PDB entry 2CJ9 | X-ray diffraction, 2.30 A resolution | chains A and B

Chain A (and B):
Name: Seryl-tRNA synthetase
Source organism: Methanosarcina barkeri
Notes: EC 6.1.1.11; chain B of this document is another copy of the same molecule, construct and numbering; everything in this record applies to it too
UniProtKB: Q46AN5 (Q46AN5_METBA); numbering as in UniProt (aligned over 1-502)
Amino-acid sequence (522 residues; numbered -20 to 502; 1 number in that range is skipped by the numbering (no residue carries it; nothing is unmodelled there); the number before each row is that of its first residue; numbers below 1 keep their minus sign (Met-20 is residue -20)):
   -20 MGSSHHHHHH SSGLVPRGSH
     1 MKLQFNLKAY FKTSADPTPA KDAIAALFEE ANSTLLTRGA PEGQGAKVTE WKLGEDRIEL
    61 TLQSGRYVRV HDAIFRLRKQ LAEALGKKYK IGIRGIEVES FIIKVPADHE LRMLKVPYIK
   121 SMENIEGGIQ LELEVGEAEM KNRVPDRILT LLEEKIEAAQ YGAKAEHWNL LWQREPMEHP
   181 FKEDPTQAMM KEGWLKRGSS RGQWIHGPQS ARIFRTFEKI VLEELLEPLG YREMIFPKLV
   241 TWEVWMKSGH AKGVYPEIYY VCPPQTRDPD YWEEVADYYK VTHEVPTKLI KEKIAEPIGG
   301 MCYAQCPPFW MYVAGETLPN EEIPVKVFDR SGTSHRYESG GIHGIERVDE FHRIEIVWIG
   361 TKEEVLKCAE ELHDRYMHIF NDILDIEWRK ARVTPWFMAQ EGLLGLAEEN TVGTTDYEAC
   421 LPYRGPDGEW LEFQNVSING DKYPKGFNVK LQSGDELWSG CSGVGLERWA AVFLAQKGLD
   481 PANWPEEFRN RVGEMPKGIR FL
Unresolved in the structure: -20 to -3, 12-19, 52-55, 84-94, 160-163 (chain B: -20 to -4, 86-94, 162-164)
Bound ions: Zn2+: Cys306, Glu355, Cys461 (together with 5'-O-(N-(L-seryl)-sulfamoyl)adenosine)
Small-molecule neighbours: 5'-O-(N-(L-seryl)-sulfamoyl)adenosine (SSA): Ala304, Cys306, Arg336, Glu338, Glu346, Arg347, Val348, Phe351, Arg353, Glu355, Trp396, Gln400, Glu432, Phe433, Gln434, Asn435, Cys461, Ser462, Gly463, Gly465, Arg468

Interface between chain A and chain B:
Pairs across the interface (239):
  Arg112(A) - Glu273(B)  salt bridge
  Leu114(A) - Glu273(B)
  Lys115(A) - Glu274(B)
  Val116(A) - Val281(B)  hydrophobic
  Pro117(A) - Tyr278(B)  hydrophobic
  Pro117(A) - Val281(B)
  Pro117(A) - Thr282(B)
  Arg147(A) - Lys280(B)
  Arg147(A) - Val281(B)  hydrogen bond (side chain-backbone)
  Arg147(A) - His283(B)
  Ile148(A) - Val281(B)  hydrophobic
  Leu151(A) - Asp277(B)
  Leu151(A) - Lys280(B)
  Leu151(A) - Val281(B)  hydrophobic
  Lys155(A) - Glu273(B)  salt bridge
  Lys155(A) - Asp277(B)  salt bridge
  Gly193(A) - Tyr312(B)  hydrogen bond (backbone-side chain)
  Trp194(A) - Tyr312(B)
  Leu195(A) - Tyr312(B)
  Lys196(A) - Tyr312(B)  hydrogen bond (side chain-backbone)
  Lys196(A) - Glu316(B)  salt bridge
  Ser199(A) - Thr241(B)  hydrogen bond
  Ser199(A) - Glu243(B)  hydrogen bond
  Ser199(A) - Val244(B)
  Ser200(A) - Leu239(B)
  Ser200(A) - Thr241(B)
  Ser200(A) - Ile298(B)
  Gln203(A) - Pro237(B)
  Gln203(A) - Leu239(B)  hydrogen bond (side chain-backbone)
  Trp204(A) - Pro237(B)
  Ile205(A) - Met234(B)  hydrophobic
  Ile205(A) - Ile235(B)
  Ile205(A) - Pro237(B)  hydrophobic
  Ile205(A) - Pro308(B)
  Ile205(A) - Met311(B)  hydrophobic
  Ile205(A) - Tyr312(B)  hydrophobic
  His206(A) - Met234(B)
  His206(A) - Ile235(B)  hydrogen bond (backbone-backbone)
  Gly207(A) - Met234(B)
  Gly207(A) - Tyr312(B)
  Pro208(A) - Arg232(B)
  Pro208(A) - Glu233(B)
  Pro208(A) - Met234(B)
  Ala211(A) - Glu233(B)
  Ala211(A) - Met234(B)  hydrophobic
  Phe214(A) - Ile235(B)  hydrophobic
  Arg215(A) - Glu233(B)  salt bridge
  Arg215(A) - Arg330(B)
  Arg232(A) - Pro208(B)
  Arg232(A) - Lys497(B)  hydrogen bond (side chain-backbone)
  Arg232(A) - Gly498(B)  hydrogen bond (side chain-backbone)
  Arg232(A) - Ile499(B)
  Glu233(A) - Pro208(B)
  Glu233(A) - Ala211(B)
  Glu233(A) - Arg215(B)  salt bridge
  Met234(A) - Ile205(B)  hydrophobic
  Met234(A) - His206(B)
  Met234(A) - Gly207(B)
  Met234(A) - Pro208(B)
  Met234(A) - Ala211(B)  hydrophobic
  Met234(A) - Ile499(B)  hydrophobic
  Ile235(A) - Ile205(B)
  Ile235(A) - His206(B)  hydrogen bond (backbone-backbone)
  Ile235(A) - Phe214(B)  hydrophobic
  Ile235(A) - His352(B)
  Pro237(A) - Gln203(B)
  Pro237(A) - Trp204(B)
  Pro237(A) - Ile205(B)  hydrophobic
  Pro237(A) - Glu350(B)
  Lys238(A) - Thr333(B)
  Lys238(A) - Glu350(B)  hydrogen bond (backbone-side chain)
  Leu239(A) - Ser200(B)
  Leu239(A) - Gln203(B)  hydrogen bond (backbone-side chain)
  Leu239(A) - Tyr259(B)  hydrophobic
  Leu239(A) - Met301(B)  hydrophobic
  Leu239(A) - Glu350(B)  hydrogen bond (backbone-side chain)
  Thr241(A) - Ser199(B)  hydrogen bond
  Thr241(A) - Ser200(B)
  Trp242(A) - Val285(B)  hydrophobic
  Trp242(A) - Thr287(B)
  Trp242(A) - Ile290(B)  hydrophobic
  Glu243(A) - Ser199(B)  hydrogen bond
  Val244(A) - Ser199(B)
  Met246(A) - Tyr279(B)
  Met246(A) - Val285(B)  hydrophobic
  Ala251(A) - Tyr279(B)
  Lys252(A) - Ala276(B)
  Lys252(A) - Tyr279(B)
  Lys252(A) - Lys280(B)
  Tyr255(A) - Trp272(B)  hydrophobic
  Tyr255(A) - Val275(B)
  Tyr255(A) - Ile290(B)  hydrophobic
  Pro256(A) - Pro264(B)
  Pro256(A) - Arg267(B)
  Pro256(A) - Trp272(B)
  Glu257(A) - Arg267(B)  salt bridge
  Ile258(A) - Pro264(B)
  Tyr259(A) - Leu239(B)  hydrophobic
  Tyr259(A) - Val261(B)  hydrophobic
  Tyr259(A) - Cys262(B)
  Tyr259(A) - Pro263(B)  hydrophobic
  Tyr259(A) - Ile298(B)  hydrophobic
  Tyr260(A) - Tyr260(B)
  Tyr260(A) - Val261(B)
  Tyr260(A) - Cys262(B)  hydrogen bond (backbone-backbone)
  Tyr260(A) - Trp272(B)
  Tyr260(A) - Ile290(B)  hydrophobic
  Tyr260(A) - Ile294(B)  hydrophobic
  Val261(A) - Tyr259(B)  hydrophobic
  Val261(A) - Tyr260(B)
  Val261(A) - Met301(B)  hydrophobic
  Cys262(A) - Tyr259(B)
  Cys262(A) - Tyr260(B)  hydrogen bond (backbone-backbone)
  Cys262(A) - Ile294(B)  hydrophobic
  Pro263(A) - Tyr337(B)  hydrophobic
  Pro264(A) - Pro256(B)
  Pro264(A) - Ile258(B)
  Pro264(A) - Tyr337(B)  hydrophobic
  Arg267(A) - Pro256(B)
  Arg267(A) - Glu257(B)  salt bridge
  Arg267(A) - Tyr337(B)  hydrogen bond (side chain-backbone)
  Arg267(A) - Glu338(B)  hydrogen bond (side chain-backbone)
  Arg267(A) - Ser339(B)
  Asp270(A) - Arg112(B)  salt bridge
  Trp272(A) - Tyr255(B)  hydrophobic
  Trp272(A) - Pro256(B)
  Trp272(A) - Tyr260(B)
  Glu273(A) - Arg112(B)  salt bridge
  Glu273(A) - Leu114(B)
  Glu273(A) - Lys155(B)  salt bridge
  Glu274(A) - Lys115(B)  salt bridge
  Val275(A) - Tyr255(B)
  Ala276(A) - Lys252(B)
  Asp277(A) - Leu151(B)
  Asp277(A) - Lys155(B)  salt bridge
  Tyr279(A) - Met246(B)  hydrogen bond (side chain-backbone)
  Tyr279(A) - Ala251(B)
  Tyr279(A) - Lys252(B)
  Lys280(A) - Arg147(B)
  Lys280(A) - Leu151(B)
  Lys280(A) - Glu154(B)  salt bridge
  Lys280(A) - Lys252(B)  hydrogen bond (side chain-backbone)
  Val281(A) - Val116(B)  hydrophobic
  Val281(A) - Pro117(B)
  Val281(A) - Tyr118(B)  hydrophobic
  Val281(A) - Arg147(B)  hydrogen bond (backbone-side chain)
  Val281(A) - Ile148(B)  hydrophobic
  Val281(A) - Leu151(B)  hydrophobic
  His283(A) - Arg147(B)
  His283(A) - Met246(B)
  Val285(A) - Trp242(B)  hydrophobic
  Val285(A) - Met246(B)  hydrophobic
  Thr287(A) - Trp242(B)
  Thr287(A) - Glu296(B)  hydrogen bond
  Thr287(A) - Pro297(B)
  Lys288(A) - Glu296(B)
  Ile290(A) - Trp242(B)  hydrophobic
  Ile290(A) - Tyr255(B)  hydrophobic
  Ile290(A) - Tyr260(B)  hydrophobic
  Ile290(A) - Pro297(B)  hydrophobic
  Lys291(A) - Lys291(B)  hydrogen bond (backbone-side chain)
  Lys291(A) - Ile294(B)  hydrogen bond (side chain-backbone)
  Lys291(A) - Ala295(B)
  Lys291(A) - Glu296(B)
  Lys291(A) - Pro297(B)
  Glu292(A) - Lys291(B)
  Ile294(A) - Tyr260(B)  hydrophobic
  Ile294(A) - Cys262(B)  hydrophobic
  Ile294(A) - Lys291(B)  hydrogen bond (backbone-side chain)
  Ala295(A) - Lys291(B)
  Glu296(A) - Thr287(B)  hydrogen bond
  Glu296(A) - Lys288(B)  hydrogen bond (side chain-backbone)
  Glu296(A) - Lys291(B)
  Pro297(A) - Thr287(B)
  Pro297(A) - Ile290(B)  hydrophobic
  Pro297(A) - Lys291(B)
  Ile298(A) - Tyr259(B)  hydrophobic
  Met301(A) - Leu239(B)  hydrophobic
  Met301(A) - Val261(B)  hydrophobic
  Met301(A) - Met301(B)  hydrophobic
  Met301(A) - His335(B)
  Pro308(A) - Ile205(B)
  Met311(A) - Ile205(B)  hydrophobic
  Tyr312(A) - Gly193(B)  hydrogen bond (side chain-backbone)
  Tyr312(A) - Trp194(B)
  Tyr312(A) - Lys196(B)  hydrogen bond (backbone-side chain)
  Tyr312(A) - Ile205(B)  hydrophobic
  Tyr312(A) - Gly207(B)
  Tyr312(A) - Ile499(B)  hydrophobic
  Tyr312(A) - Phe501(B)
  Val313(A) - Phe501(B)  hydrophobic
  Glu316(A) - Lys196(B)  salt bridge
  Glu316(A) - Phe501(B)
  Thr317(A) - Phe501(B)
  Thr317(A) - Leu502(B)  hydrogen bond (backbone-backbone)
  Leu318(A) - Ile499(B)  hydrophobic
  Leu318(A) - Arg500(B)
  Leu318(A) - Phe501(B)  hydrophobic
  Pro319(A) - Arg500(B)
  Glu321(A) - Arg500(B)  salt bridge
  Glu322(A) - Gly498(B)
  Glu322(A) - Ile499(B)
  Glu322(A) - Arg500(B)  salt bridge
  Val325(A) - Ile499(B)  hydrophobic
  Arg330(A) - Arg215(B)
  Ser331(A) - Gly332(B)
  Ser331(A) - Thr333(B)
  Ser331(A) - His352(B)
  Gly332(A) - Ser331(B)
  Gly332(A) - Gly332(B)
  Thr333(A) - Lys238(B)
  Tyr337(A) - Pro264(B)  hydrophobic
  Tyr337(A) - Arg267(B)  hydrogen bond (backbone-side chain)
  Glu338(A) - Arg267(B)
  Ser339(A) - Arg267(B)
  Glu350(A) - Pro237(B)
  Glu350(A) - Lys238(B)  hydrogen bond (side chain-backbone)
  Glu350(A) - Leu239(B)  hydrogen bond (side chain-backbone)
  His352(A) - Ile235(B)
  Gln452(A) - Leu502(B)
  Lys497(A) - Arg232(B)  hydrogen bond (backbone-side chain)
  Gly498(A) - Arg232(B)  hydrogen bond (backbone-side chain)
  Gly498(A) - Glu322(B)
  Ile499(A) - Arg232(B)
  Ile499(A) - Met234(B)  hydrophobic
  Ile499(A) - Leu318(B)  hydrophobic
  Ile499(A) - Glu322(B)
  Ile499(A) - Val325(B)  hydrophobic
  Arg500(A) - Leu318(B)
  Arg500(A) - Pro319(B)
  Arg500(A) - Glu322(B)  hydrogen bond (backbone-side chain)
  Phe501(A) - Tyr312(B)
  Phe501(A) - Val313(B)  hydrophobic
  Phe501(A) - Glu316(B)
  Phe501(A) - Thr317(B)
  Phe501(A) - Leu318(B)  hydrophobic
  Phe501(A) - Pro319(B)
  Leu502(A) - Thr317(B)  hydrogen bond (backbone-backbone)
  Leu502(A) - Gln452(B)
Interface residues without a listed pair, chain A (110 interface residues in all): Tyr118, Phe236, Gln265, Thr266, Pro269, Tyr278, Thr282, Phe309, Val327, His335, Arg347
Interface residues without a listed pair, chain B (112 interface residues in all): Val144, Leu195, Gly198, Phe236, Gly253, Gln265, Thr266, Pro269, Glu292, Phe309, Val327, Pro496

Overview:
Chain A and chain B form an interface of 110 and 112 residues respectively; the contacts include 38 hydrogen
bonds and 17 salt bridges. Polar contacts include Arg112(A)-Glu273(B), Lys155(A)-Glu273(B) and
Lys155(A)-Asp277(B). Bound to chain A: 5'-O-(N-(L-seryl)-sulfamoyl)adenosine. Cys306(A), Glu355(A) and
Cys461(A) coordinate Zn2+.
Both chains are Seryl-tRNA synthetase (Methanosarcina barkeri). Entry 2CJ9 (Crystal structure of
Methanosarcina barkeri seryl-tRNA synthetase complexed with an analog of seryladenylate) was determined by
X-ray diffraction, deposited together with 2CJA and 2CJB.
